6K60 - chains B and D of the 4 polymer chains in the assembly; structure by X-ray diffraction, 3.15 A resolution.

# Chain B
Molecule: Beta-2-microglobulin
Organism: Homo sapiens
UniProt: P61769 (B2MG_HUMAN); residues 1-99 here correspond to UniProt positions 21-119 (UniProt number = residue number + 20)
Amino-acid sequence (100 residues; each row starts with the number of its first residue; numbering starts at 0):
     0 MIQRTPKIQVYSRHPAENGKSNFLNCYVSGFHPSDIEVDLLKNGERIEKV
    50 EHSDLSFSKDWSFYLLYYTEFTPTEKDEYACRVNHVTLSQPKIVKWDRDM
Disulfides: Cys-25/Cys-80
Differences from the reference sequence: initiating methionine (0)
Swiss-Prot annotation at these positions:
  - modified residue: Gln-2 (Pyrrolidone carboxylic acid)
  - glycosylation: Ile-1 (N-linked (Glc) (glycation) isoleucine), Lys-19 (N-linked (Glc) (glycation) lysine), Lys-41 (N-linked (Glc) (glycation) lysine), Lys-48 (N-linked (Glc) (glycation) lysine), Lys-58 (N-linked (Glc) (glycation) lysine), Lys-91 (N-linked (Glc) (glycation) lysine), Lys-94 (N-linked (Glc) (glycation) lysine)

# Chain D
Molecule: Leukocyte immunoglobulin-like receptor subfamily B member 1
Organism: Homo sapiens
UniProt: A0A0G2JQ44 (A0A0G2JQ44_HUMAN); residues 1-197 here correspond to UniProt positions 24-220 (UniProt number = residue number + 23)
Amino-acid sequence (198 residues; each row starts with the number of its first residue; numbering starts at 0):
     0 MGHLPKPTLWAEPGSVITQGSPVTLRCQGGQETQEYRLYREKKTAPWITR
    50 IPQELVKKGQFPIPSITWEHAGRYRCYYGSDTAGRSESSDPLELVVTGAY
   100 IKPTLSAQPSPVVNSGGNVTLQCDSQVAFDGFILCKEGEDEHPQCLNSQP
   150 HARGSSRAIFSVGPVSPSRRWWYRCYAYDSNSPYEWSLPSDLLELLVL
Disordered / not traced: 0-4, 27-31, 78-83, 105-117, 137-141, 151-153, 158-171, 192-197
Disulfides: Cys-26/Cys-75, Cys-122/Cys-174, Cys-134/Cys-144
Differences from the reference sequence: initiating methionine (0)

# How chain B and chain D interact
Contacting residue pairs (21; chain B residue first):
  Met-0(B) with Gln-125(D)
  Gln-2(B) with Ile-100(D); Gln-125(D), hydrogen bond (backbone-backbone); Val-126(D); Ala-127(D), hydrogen bond (backbone-backbone)
  Arg-3(B) with Ala-127(D)
  Thr-4(B) with Tyr-99(D); Val-126(D)
  Val-85(B) with Ile-100(D)
  Thr-86(B) with Tyr-99(D); Ile-100(D), hydrogen bond (backbone-backbone); Val-126(D)
  Leu-87(B) with Ala-98(D)
  Ser-88(B) with Gly-97(D), hydrogen bond (side chain-backbone); Ala-98(D), hydrogen bond (backbone-backbone); Leu-187(D)
  Gln-89(B) with Gln-18(D), hydrogen bond
  Lys-91(B) with Glu-184(D), salt bridge
  Ile-92(B) with Trp-67(D), hydrogen bond (backbone-side chain)
  Val-93(B) with Trp-67(D), hydrophobic
  Lys-94(B) with Glu-68(D)
Other interface residues (no listed pair), chain B (14 interface residues in all): Ile-1
Other interface residues (no listed pair), chain D (13 interface residues in all): Phe-128

# In short
14 residues of chain B face 13 of chain D across their interface, with 7 hydrogen bonds and 1 salt bridge.
Polar pairs include Lys-91(B)/Glu-184(D), Ser-88(B)/Gly-97(D) and Gln-89(B)/Gln-18(D).
Here chain B is Beta-2-microglobulin and chain D is Leukocyte immunoglobulin-like receptor subfamily B member
1, both from Homo sapiens. Entry 6K60 (Structural and functional basis for HLA-G isoform recognition of immune
checkpoint receptor LILRBs) was determined by X-ray diffraction.
